PDB entry 2EPH | X-ray diffraction, 2.70 A resolution | chains C and D of the 5 polymer chains in the assembly

Chain C (and D):
Name: Fructose-bisphosphate aldolase
From: Plasmodium falciparum
Notes: EC 4.1.2.13; chain D of this document is another copy of the same molecule, construct and numbering; everything in this record applies to it too
UniProtKB: P14223 (ALF_PLAFA); residues 0-368 here correspond to UniProt positions 1-369 (UniProt number = residue number + 1)
Chain sequence (369 residues; row label = number of the first residue in the row; numbering starts at 0):
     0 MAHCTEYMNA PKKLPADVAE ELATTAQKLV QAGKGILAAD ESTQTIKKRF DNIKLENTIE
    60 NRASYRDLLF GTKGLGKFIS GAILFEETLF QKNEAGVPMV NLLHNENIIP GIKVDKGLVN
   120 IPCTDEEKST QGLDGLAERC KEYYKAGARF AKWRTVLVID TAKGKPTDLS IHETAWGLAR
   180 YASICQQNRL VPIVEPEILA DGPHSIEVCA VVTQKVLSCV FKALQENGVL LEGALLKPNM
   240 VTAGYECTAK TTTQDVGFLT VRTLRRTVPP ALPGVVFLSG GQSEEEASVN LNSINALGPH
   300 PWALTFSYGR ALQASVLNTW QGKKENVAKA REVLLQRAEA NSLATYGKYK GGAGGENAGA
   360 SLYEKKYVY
Not modelled in the structure: 0-1, 365-368 (chain D: 0-2, 354-368)
UniProt features mapped onto this chain:
  - active site: E194 (Proton acceptor), K236 (Schiff-base intermediate with dihydroxyacetone phosphate)
  - binding site (dihydroxyacetone phosphate): D39, K151, K236, S278, G279, G308, R309
  - binding site (D-glyceraldehyde 3-phosphate): S41, T44, K112, E194
  - binding site (beta-D-fructose 1,6-bisphosphate): R48, S278 to G280, S306, R309
  - site: Y368 (Necessary for preference for fructose 1,6-bisphosphate over fructose 1-phosphate)
What the authors report for this chain:
  - mutagenesis - D39G, A313G, L316D: decreased binding to TRAP
  - catalytic residues: K236 (citing earlier work)

Chain C / chain D interface:
Contacting residue pairs (55):
  H2(C) - A161(D)
  H2(C) - K162(D)
  M7(C) - A161(D)
  M7(C) - K162(D)
  M7(C) - T166(D)
  N8(C) - T166(D)
  N8(C) - D167(D)  hydrogen bond
  P10(C) - C122(D)
  K11(C) - C122(D)  hydrogen bond (backbone-backbone)
  K11(C) - T123(D)
  K11(C) - D124(D)
  K115(C) - D133(D)  salt bridge
  P121(C) - R179(D)
  P121(C) - S182(D)
  P121(C) - Q186(D)
  C122(C) - P10(D)
  C122(C) - K11(D)  hydrogen bond (backbone-backbone)
  C122(C) - N226(D)
  C122(C) - G227(D)
  T123(C) - K11(D)  hydrogen bond (backbone-side chain)
  D124(C) - K11(D)
  S128(C) - R179(D)  hydrogen bond
  Q130(C) - L132(D)
  Q130(C) - D133(D)
  Q130(C) - G134(D)
  G131(C) - D133(D)  hydrogen bond (backbone-side chain)
  L132(C) - Q130(D)
  L132(C) - D133(D)  hydrogen bond (backbone-side chain)
  D133(C) - K115(D)  salt bridge
  D133(C) - Q130(D)
  D133(C) - G131(D)  hydrogen bond (side chain-backbone)
  D133(C) - L132(D)  hydrogen bond (side chain-backbone)
  D133(C) - D133(D)  hydrogen bond (side chain-backbone)
  G134(C) - Q130(D)
  A161(C) - M7(D)
  K162(C) - M7(D)
  G163(C) - M7(D)
  T166(C) - N8(D)
  D167(C) - N8(D)  hydrogen bond (backbone-side chain)
  L168(C) - W175(D)  hydrophobic
  L168(C) - E225(D)
  H171(C) - H171(D)
  E172(C) - W175(D)  hydrogen bond
  E172(C) - R179(D)  salt bridge
  W175(C) - H171(D)
  W175(C) - E172(D)  hydrogen bond
  W175(C) - W175(D)
  R179(C) - S128(D)  hydrogen bond
  R179(C) - E172(D)  salt bridge
  S182(C) - P121(D)
  Q186(C) - P121(D)
  E225(C) - L168(D)
  N226(C) - C122(D)
  N226(C) - L168(D)
  G227(C) - C122(D)
Interface residues without a listed pair, chain C (34 interface residues in all): A9, I120, I183
Interface residues without a listed pair, chain D (32 interface residues in all): L13, G163, I183

In short:
Chain C and chain D form an interface of 34 and 32 residues respectively; the contacts include 14 hydrogen
bonds and 4 salt bridges. Among the polar pairs are K115(C)-D133(D), E172(C)-R179(D) and N8(C)-D167(D). The
paper reports the catalytic residue K236(C); D39G, A313G and L316D of chain C reduce binding to TRAP.
Both chains are Fructose-bisphosphate aldolase (Plasmodium falciparum). Entry 2EPH (Crystal structure of
fructose-bisphosphate aldolase from Plasmodium falciparum in complex with TRAP-tail) was determined by X-ray
diffraction together with 2PC4 from the same study.
